Entry 8CY1 (X-ray diffraction, 2.38 A resolution); this record covers chains A and D of the 3 polymer chains in the assembly.

Chain A:
Molecule: Site-specific DNA-methyltransferase (adenine-specific)
Organism: Clostridioides difficile
Notes: EC 2.1.1.72
UniProt: Q183J3 (Q183J3_CLOD6); residue numbers follow UniProt; this construct covers 1-577
Amino-acid sequence (578 residues; row label = number of the first residue in the row; numbering starts at 0):
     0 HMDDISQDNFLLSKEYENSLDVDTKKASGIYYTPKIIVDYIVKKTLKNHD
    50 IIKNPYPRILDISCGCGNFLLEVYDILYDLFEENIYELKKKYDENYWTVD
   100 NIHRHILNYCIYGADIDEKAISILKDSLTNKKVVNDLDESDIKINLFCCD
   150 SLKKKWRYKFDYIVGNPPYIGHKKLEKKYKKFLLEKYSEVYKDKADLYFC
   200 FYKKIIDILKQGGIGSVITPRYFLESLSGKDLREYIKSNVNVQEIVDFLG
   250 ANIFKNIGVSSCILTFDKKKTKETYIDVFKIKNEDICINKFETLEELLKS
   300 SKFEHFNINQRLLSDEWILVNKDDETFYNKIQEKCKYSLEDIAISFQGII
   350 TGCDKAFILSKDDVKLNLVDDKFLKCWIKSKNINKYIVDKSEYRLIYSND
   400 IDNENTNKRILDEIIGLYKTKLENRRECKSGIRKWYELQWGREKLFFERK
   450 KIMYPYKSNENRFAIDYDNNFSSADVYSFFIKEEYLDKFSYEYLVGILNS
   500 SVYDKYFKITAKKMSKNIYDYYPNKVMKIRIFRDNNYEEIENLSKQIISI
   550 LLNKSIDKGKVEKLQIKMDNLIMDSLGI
Not modelled in the structure: 0-27, 133-136
Construct notes: expression tag (0)
Ion coordination: K+ site 1: Lys88, Lys89, Tyr91, Glu93; K+ site 2: Gly249, Ala250, Val258, Ser259
Residues lining bound ligands: N-(5-phenylpentyl)adenosine (QBU): Gly28, Tyr30, Ile61, Ser62, Gly64, Ala113, Asp114, Ile115, Asp116, Cys148, Asp149, Ser150, Leu151, Asn165, Pro166, Pro167, Leu174, Glu175, Tyr178, Leu196, Phe200
Reported in the primary citation:
  - conformationally variable residues (side-chain flip): Glu175
  - binding site for N-(5-phenylpentyl)adenosine: Glu175

Chain D:
Molecule: 14-nt DNA strand
Sequence (14 nucleotides; row label = number of the first residue in the row):
     1 TTCAAAAAGTCCCA

Interface between chain A and chain D:
Residue-residue contacts (46; chain A residue first):
  Tyr30(A) with DA8(D), stacking on the base
  Asn165(A) with DA8(D), hydrogen bond to the base
  Pro166(A) with DA8(D), hydrogen bond to the base
  Pro167(A) with DA8(D), base contact
  Tyr168(A) with DA8(D), stacking on the base
  His171(A) with DA5(D), base contact; DA6(D), hydrogen bond to the base
  Lys172(A) with DA6(D), base contact
  Lys173(A) with DA8(D), salt bridge to the phosphate; DT10(D), salt bridge to the phosphate
  Lys193(A) with DA5(D), base contact; DA6(D), sugar contact
  Tyr221(A) with DA7(D), sugar contact
  Ser225(A) with DA6(D), phosphate contact
  Leu226(A) with DA6(D), phosphate contact
  Ser227(A) with DA5(D), phosphate contact; DA6(D), hydrogen bond to the phosphate
  Phe253(A) with DA8(D), base contact
  Ile256(A) with DA8(D), phosphate contact; DG9(D), phosphate contact
  Gly257(A) with DA7(D), sugar contact; DG9(D), hydrogen bond to the phosphate
  Val258(A) with DA8(D), sugar contact
  Ser344(A) with DA4(D), phosphate contact
  Phe345(A) with DA4(D), phosphate contact
  Gln346(A) with DA4(D), hydrogen bond to the phosphate; DA5(D), hydrogen bond to the base
  Ile349(A) with DA5(D), base contact
  Ile431(A) with DT2(D), base contact
  Trp439(A) with DT2(D), base contact; DC3(D), base contact; DA4(D), base contact
  Arg441(A) with DC3(D), salt bridge to the phosphate; DA4(D), hydrogen bond to the base
  Lys456(A) with DA7(D), base contact
  Tyr476(A) with DA5(D), hydrogen bond to the phosphate
  Lys511(A) with DA6(D), salt bridge to the phosphate; DA7(D), salt bridge to the phosphate
  Met513(A) with DA7(D), sugar contact
  Ser514(A) with DA7(D), hydrogen bond to the base; DG9(D), base contact
  Ile517(A) with DA7(D), base contact
  Tyr521(A) with DA5(D), phosphate contact; DA6(D), hydrogen bond to the base
  Pro522(A) with DA5(D), phosphate contact
  Asn523(A) with DA5(D), hydrogen bond to the phosphate
Also at the interface, not in a pair above, chain A (36 interface residues in all): Gly170, Asp195, Ala473
Also at the interface, not in a pair above, chain D (10 interface residues in all): DT1

Overview:
36 residues of chain A face 10 of chain D across their interface, with 12 hydrogen bonds, 5 salt bridges and 2
aromatic stacking contacts. Polar pairs include Asn165(A)-DA8(D), Pro166(A)-DA8(D) and His171(A)-DA6(D). Chain
A binds N-(5-phenylpentyl)adenosine. The paper reports a binding site for N-(5-phenylpentyl)adenosine at
Glu175(A); conformational variability at Glu175(A).
Chain A is Site-specific DNA-methyltransferase (adenine-specific) (Clostridioides difficile) and chain D is a
14-nt DNA strand; the structure, CamA Adenine Methyltransferase Complexed to Cognate Substrate DNA and
Compound 19, was determined by X-ray diffraction (same publication as 8CXS, 8CXT, 8CXU, 8CXV, 8CXW, 8CXX and 7
further entries).
